PDB entry 7VAM | electron microscopy, 3.20 A resolution | chains D and G of the 12 polymer chains in the assembly

[Chain D]
Molecule: V-type ATP synthase beta chain
From: Thermus thermophilus HB8
Reference sequence: Q56404 (VATB_THET8); numbering as in UniProt (aligned over 1-478)
Amino-acid sequence (478 residues; each row starts with the number of its first residue):
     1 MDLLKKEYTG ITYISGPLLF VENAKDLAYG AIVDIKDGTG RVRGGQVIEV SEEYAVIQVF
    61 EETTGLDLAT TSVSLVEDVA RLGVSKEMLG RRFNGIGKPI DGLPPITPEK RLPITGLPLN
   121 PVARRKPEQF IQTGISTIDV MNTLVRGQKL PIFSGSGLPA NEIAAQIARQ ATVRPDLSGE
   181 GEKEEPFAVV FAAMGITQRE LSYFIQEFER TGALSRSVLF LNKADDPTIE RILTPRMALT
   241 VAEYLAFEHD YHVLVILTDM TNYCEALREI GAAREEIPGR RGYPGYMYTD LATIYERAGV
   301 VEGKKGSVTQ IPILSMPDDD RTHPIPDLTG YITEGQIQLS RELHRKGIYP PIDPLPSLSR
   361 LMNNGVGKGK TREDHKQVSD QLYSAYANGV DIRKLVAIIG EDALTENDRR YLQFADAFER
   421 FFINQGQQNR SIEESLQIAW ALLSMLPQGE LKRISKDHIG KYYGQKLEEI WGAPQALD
Disordered / not traced: 1-4, 475-478

[Chain G]
Molecule: V-type ATP synthase subunit D
From: Thermus thermophilus HB8
Reference sequence: O87880 (VATD_THET8); residue numbers follow UniProt; this construct covers 1-223
Amino-acid sequence (223 residues; row label = number of the first residue in the row):
     1 MSQVSPTRMN LLQRRGQLRL AQKGVDLLKK KRDALVAEFF GLVREAMEAR KALDQAAKEA
    61 YAALLLAQAF DGPEVVAGAA LGVPPLEGVE AEVENVWGSK VPRLKATFPD GALLSPVGTP
   121 AYTLEASRAF RRYAEALIRV ANTETRLKKI GEEIKKTTRR VNALEQVVIP GIRAQIRFIQ
   181 QVLEQRERED TFRLKRIKGK IEAREAEEEG GRPNPQVEIG AGL
Disordered / not traced: 1-3, 210-223

[Chain D / chain G interface]
Contacting residue pairs (10; chain D residue first):
  Ile277(D) - Lys198(G)
  Arg281(D) - Arg8(G)
  Asp318(D) - Leu12(G)
  Asp320(D) - Leu12(G)
  Asp320(D) - Arg15(G)  salt bridge
  Thr322(D) - Arg15(G)  hydrogen bond
  Asp391(D) - Lys30(G)  salt bridge
  Leu395(D) - Leu27(G)  hydrophobic
  Leu395(D) - Lys31(G)
  Ile398(D) - Leu27(G)  hydrophobic
Other interface residues (no listed pair), chain D (13 interface residues in all): Pro278, Ile392, Lys394, Ile399, Ala403
Other interface residues (no listed pair), chain G (10 interface residues in all): Trp97, Thr191, Leu194

[Overview]
Chain D and chain G form an interface of 13 and 10 residues respectively, with 1 hydrogen bond and 2 salt
bridges. Polar pairs include Asp320(D)-Arg15(G), Asp391(D)-Lys30(G) and Thr322(D)-Arg15(G).
Chain D is V-type ATP synthase beta chain and chain G is V-type ATP synthase subunit D, both from Thermus
thermophilus HB8; the structure, V1EG of V/A-ATPase from Thermus thermophilus, high ATP, state1-2, was
determined by electron microscopy together with 7VAI, 7VAJ, 7VAK, 7VAL, 7VAN, 7VAO and 11 further entries from
the same study.
